5FJA - chains A and E of the 17 polymer chains in the assembly; structure by electron microscopy, 4.65 A resolution (low resolution: residue-level contacts below are approximate; hydrogen-bond / salt-bridge calls are withheld).

[Chain A]
Protein: DNA-directed RNA polymerase III subunit RPC1
Source organism: Saccharomyces cerevisiae
Notes: EC 2.7.7.6
UniProtKB: P04051 (RPC1_YEAST); numbering as in UniProt (aligned over 1-1460)
Sequence (1460 residues; each row starts with the number of its first residue):
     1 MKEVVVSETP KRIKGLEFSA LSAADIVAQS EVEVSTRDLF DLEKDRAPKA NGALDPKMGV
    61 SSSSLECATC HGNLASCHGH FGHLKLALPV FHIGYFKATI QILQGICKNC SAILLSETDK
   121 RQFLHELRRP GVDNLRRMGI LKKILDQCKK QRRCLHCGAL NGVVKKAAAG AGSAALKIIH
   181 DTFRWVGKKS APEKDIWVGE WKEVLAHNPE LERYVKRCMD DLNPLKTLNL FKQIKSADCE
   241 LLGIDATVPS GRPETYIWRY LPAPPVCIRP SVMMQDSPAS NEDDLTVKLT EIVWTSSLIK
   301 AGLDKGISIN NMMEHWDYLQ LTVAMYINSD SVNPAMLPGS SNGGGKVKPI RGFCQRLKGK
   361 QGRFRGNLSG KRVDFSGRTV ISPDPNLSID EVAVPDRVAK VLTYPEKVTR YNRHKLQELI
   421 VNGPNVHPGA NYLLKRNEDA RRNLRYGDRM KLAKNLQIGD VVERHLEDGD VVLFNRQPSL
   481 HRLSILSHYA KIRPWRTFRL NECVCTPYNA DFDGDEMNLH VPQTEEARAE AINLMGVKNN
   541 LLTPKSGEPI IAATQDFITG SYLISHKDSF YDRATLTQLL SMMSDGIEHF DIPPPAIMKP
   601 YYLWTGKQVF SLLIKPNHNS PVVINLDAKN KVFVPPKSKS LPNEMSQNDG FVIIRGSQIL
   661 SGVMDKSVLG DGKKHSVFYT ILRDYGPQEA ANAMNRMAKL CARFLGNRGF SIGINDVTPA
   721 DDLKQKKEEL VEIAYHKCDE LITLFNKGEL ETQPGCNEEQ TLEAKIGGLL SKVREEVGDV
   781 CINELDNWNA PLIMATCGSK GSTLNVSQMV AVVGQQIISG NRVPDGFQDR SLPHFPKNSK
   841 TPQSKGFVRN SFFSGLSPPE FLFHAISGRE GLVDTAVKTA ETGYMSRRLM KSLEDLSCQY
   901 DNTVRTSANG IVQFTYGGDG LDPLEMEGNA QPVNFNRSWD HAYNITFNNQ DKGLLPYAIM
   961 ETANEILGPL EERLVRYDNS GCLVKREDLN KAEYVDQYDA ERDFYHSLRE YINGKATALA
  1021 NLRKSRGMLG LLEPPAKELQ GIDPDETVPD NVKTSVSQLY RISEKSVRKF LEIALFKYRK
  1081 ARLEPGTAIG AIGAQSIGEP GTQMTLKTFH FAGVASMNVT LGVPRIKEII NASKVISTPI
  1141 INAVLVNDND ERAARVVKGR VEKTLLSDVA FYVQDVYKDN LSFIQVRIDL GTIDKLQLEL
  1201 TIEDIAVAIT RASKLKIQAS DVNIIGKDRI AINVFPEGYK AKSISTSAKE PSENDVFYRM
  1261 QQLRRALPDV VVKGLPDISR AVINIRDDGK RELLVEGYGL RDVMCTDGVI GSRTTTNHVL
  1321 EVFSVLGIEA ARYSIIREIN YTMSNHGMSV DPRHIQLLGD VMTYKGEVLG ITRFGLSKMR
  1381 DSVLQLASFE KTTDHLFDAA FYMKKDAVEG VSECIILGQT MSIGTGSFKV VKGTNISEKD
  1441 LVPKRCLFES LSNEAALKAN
Not modelled in the structure: 1, 169-174, 329-347, 1101-1116, 1237-1251
Curated features (UniProtKB/Swiss-Prot):
  - region: Pro858 to Glu870 (Bridging helix)
  - binding site (Zn(2+)): Cys67, Cys70, Cys77, His80, Cys107, Cys110, Cys154
  - binding site (Mg(2+)): Asp511, Asp513, Asp515
  - mutagenesis: Thr506 (T506I: Temperature-sensitive), Asn509 (N509Y: Temperature-sensitive), Asn518 (N518Q: Temperature-sensitive)
Bound ions: Zn2+ site 1: Cys67, Cys70, Cys77, His80; Zn2+ site 2: Cys107, Asn109, Cys110, Cys154, Cys157

[Chain E]
Protein: DNA-directed RNA polymerases I, II, and III subunit rpabc 1
Source organism: Saccharomyces cerevisiae
UniProtKB: P20434 (RPAB1_YEAST); numbering as in UniProt (aligned over 1-215)
Sequence (215 residues; each row starts with the number of its first residue):
     1 MDQENERNIS RLWRAFRTVK EMVKDRGYFI TQEEVELPLE DFKAKYCDSM GRPQRKMMSF
    61 QANPTEESIS KFPDMGSLWV EFCDEPSVGV KTMKTFVIHI QEKNFQTGIF VYQNNITPSA
   121 MKLVPSIPPA TIETFNEAAL VVNITHHELV PKHIRLSSDE KRELLKRYRL KESQLPRIQR
   181 ADPVALYLGL KRGEVVKIIR KSETSGRYAS YRICM

[Chain A / chain E interface]
Pairs across the interface - 63 pairs, chain A then chain E:
  Asp901(A) with Tyr168(E)
  Arg905(A) with Leu170(E)
  Ile911(A) with Gln174(E); Leu175(E); Pro176(E)
  Val912(A) with Pro176(E)
  Phe914(A) with Tyr168(E); Tyr211(E)
  Gly917(A) with Thr204(E)
  Gly918(A) with Ser205(E); Tyr208(E)
  Gln931(A) with Thr204(E)
  Asn979(A) with Glu160(E); Arg167(E)
  Ser980(A) with Glu160(E); Glu163(E)
  Ala992(A) with Arg207(E)
  Glu993(A) with Lys152(E)
  Tyr994(A) with Lys197(E)
  Val995(A) with Lys197(E); Ile199(E); Ala209(E)
  Asp999(A) with Arg207(E)
  Ala1000(A) with Ser205(E)
  Arg1160(A) with Arg7(E)
  Glu1199(A) with Arg7(E)
  Leu1200(A) with Gln3(E)
  Asp1204(A) with Met1(E); Glu4(E)
  Arg1301(A) with Ala139(E)
  Met1304(A) with His147(E)
  Cys1305(A) with Arg11(E); Val141(E)
  Gly1311(A) with His147(E)
  Ser1312(A) with His147(E); Glu148(E)
  Arg1313(A) with Glu148(E)
  Thr1314(A) with His147(E)
  Phe1323(A) with Gln179(E)
  Val1325(A) with Pro183(E)
  Leu1326(A) with Ile144(E); Val150(E); Val184(E)
  Ile1328(A) with Ile178(E); Asp182(E); Arg212(E)
  Glu1329(A) with Pro151(E); Arg200(E)
  Ala1330(A) with Leu149(E); Val150(E)
  Arg1332(A) with Arg200(E)
  Tyr1333(A) with Leu149(E); Lys201(E); Ser202(E)
  Gln1356(A) with Ser202(E); Thr204(E)
  Thr1363(A) with Arg212(E)
  Tyr1364(A) with Pro176(E); Arg177(E); Arg212(E)
  Gly1366(A) with Gln179(E); Arg212(E)
  Glu1367(A) with Gln179(E)
Interface residues without a listed pair, chain A (55 interface residues in all): Thr903, Asn909, Gly910, Gln913, Thr915, Gly981, Lys991, Gln997, Asp1003, Ser1324, Gly1327, Ser1334, Pro1352, Arg1353, Lys1365
Interface residues without a listed pair, chain E (41 interface residues in all): Ser210

[Summary]
55 residues of chain A and 41 residues of chain E are in contact. Cys67(A), Cys70(A), Cys77(A) and His80(A)
coordinate Zn2+ site 1. UniProt lists 7 Zn2+-binding residues, 3 Mg2+-binding residues and 3 mutagenesis sites
on chain A.
Here chain A is DNA-directed RNA polymerase III subunit RPC1 and chain E is DNA-directed RNA polymerases I,
II, and III subunit rpabc 1, both from Saccharomyces cerevisiae. Entry 5FJA (Cryo-EM structure of yeast RNA
polymerase III at 4.7 A) was determined by electron microscopy (same publication as 5FJ8 and 5FJ9).
